Entry 6IFK (electron microscopy, 3.20 A resolution); this record covers chains C and J of the 10 polymer chains in the assembly.

[Chain C]
Protein: Type III-A CRISPR-associated protein Csm2
Source organism: Streptococcus thermophilus ND03
UniProtKB: A0A2U2M049 (A0A2U2M049_STRTR); residues 1-126 here = UniProt positions 1-126
Sequence (126 residues; numbered 1 to 126; the number before each row is that of its first residue):
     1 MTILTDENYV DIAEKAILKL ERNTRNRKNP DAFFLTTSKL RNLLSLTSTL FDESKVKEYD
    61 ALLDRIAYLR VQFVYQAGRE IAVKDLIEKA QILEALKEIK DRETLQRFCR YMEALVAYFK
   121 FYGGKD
Unresolved in the structure: 1-2, 124-126
Reported in the primary citation:
  - mutagenesis - K39A, R41A: decreased catalytic activity

[Chain J]
Molecule: CTR1
Sequence (42 nucleotides; numbered 1 to 42; the number before each row is that of its first residue):
     1 GGUAGGAAUG GGUAAUUAUA GCGAGCUAGA AAGCCAAAGG UC
Unresolved in the structure: 1-6, 40-42

[How chain C and chain J interact]
Pairs across the interface - 18 pairs, chain C then chain J:
  Thr36(C) - A20(J)  hydrogen bond to the phosphate
  Thr36(C) - G21(J)  phosphate contact
  Thr37(C) - G21(J)  hydrogen bond to the phosphate
  Thr37(C) - C22(J)  phosphate contact
  Ser38(C) - A20(J)  phosphate contact
  Ser38(C) - G21(J)  hydrogen bond to the phosphate
  Lys39(C) - U19(J)  phosphate contact
  Lys39(C) - A20(J)  phosphate contact
  Arg41(C) - G23(J)  hydrogen bond to the sugar
  Asn42(C) - U19(J)  phosphate contact
  Tyr75(C) - U17(J)  hydrogen bond to the sugar
  Tyr75(C) - A18(J)  hydrogen bond to the phosphate
  Gln76(C) - U19(J)  phosphate contact
  Arg79(C) - U17(J)  salt bridge to the phosphate
  Arg79(C) - A18(J)  hydrogen bond to the phosphate
  Arg79(C) - U19(J)  salt bridge to the phosphate
  Lys120(C) - C22(J)  salt bridge to the phosphate
  Lys120(C) - G23(J)  salt bridge to the phosphate

[In short]
10 residues of chain C and 7 residues of chain J are in contact, with 7 hydrogen bonds and 4 salt bridges.
Polar contacts include Arg41(C)-G23(J), Tyr75(C)-U17(J) and Thr36(C)-A20(J). The paper reports that K39A and
R41A of chain C reduce catalytic activity.
Here chain C is Type III-A CRISPR-associated protein Csm2 (Streptococcus thermophilus ND03) and chain J is
CTR1. Entry 6IFK (Cryo-EM structure of type III-A Csm-CTR1 complex, AMPPNP bound) was determined by electron
microscopy, deposited together with 6IFL, 6IFN, 6IFR, 6IFU, 6IFY, 6IFZ and 6IG0.
